PDB entry 4KGK | X-ray diffraction, 2.95 A resolution | chains C and D of the 4 polymer chains in the assembly

Chain C (and D):
Name: Thg1-like uncharacterized protein
Source organism: Bacillus thuringiensis
Notes: chain D of this document is another copy of the same molecule, construct and numbering; everything in this record applies to it too
UniProt: Q3F0V8 (Q3F0V8_BACTI); numbering as in UniProt (aligned over 1-245)
Sequence (245 residues; each row starts with the number of its first residue):
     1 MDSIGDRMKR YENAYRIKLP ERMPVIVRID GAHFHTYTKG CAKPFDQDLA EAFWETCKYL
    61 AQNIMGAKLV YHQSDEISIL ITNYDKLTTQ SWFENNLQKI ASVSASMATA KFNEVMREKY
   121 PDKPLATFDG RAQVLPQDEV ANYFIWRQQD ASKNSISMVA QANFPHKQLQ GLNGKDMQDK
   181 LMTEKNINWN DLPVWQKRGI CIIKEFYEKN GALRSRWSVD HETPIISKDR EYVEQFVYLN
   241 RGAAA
Unresolved in the structure: 1-2, 166-189, 208-212, 240-245 (chain D: 1, 162-186, 211-213, 240-245)
Bound ions: Mg2+ site 1: Asp30, Gly31, Asp75 (together with GTP); Mg2+ site 2: Asp30, Asp75 (together with GTP)
Residues lining bound ligands:
  - GTP (guanosine-5'-triphosphate), molecule 1: Glu12, Arg16, Lys99
  - GTP, molecule 2: Arg28, Glu76, Arg131, Trp146, Arg147, Asp150
  - GTP, molecule 3: Asp30, Gly31, Ala32, His33, Phe34, His35, Thr38, Cys41, Ala42, Pro44, Phe45, Asp46, Leu49, Ser74, Asp75
From the paper describing this entry:
  - catalytic residues: Asp30, Asp75, Glu76
  - binding site for GTP: Asp6, Arg16, Arg28, His35, Thr38, Ala42, Asp46, Ser74, Lys99, Arg131
  - self-association interface (contacts with another copy of this molecule); pairs are residue here / residue on that copy: Glu12-Arg28 (salt bridge), Glu12-Arg131 (salt bridge)
  - mutagenesis - K43A: unchanged catalytic activity on GTP
  - mutagenesis - M158A, M158N (10-fold): increased catalytic activity on GTP
  - mutagenesis - D75A: decreased catalytic activity
  - specificity-determining residues: Lys43
  - mutagenesis - M158A: unchanged catalytic activity

How chain C and chain D interact:
Residue-residue contacts - 78 pairs, chain C then chain D:
  Gly5(C) - Trp146(D)
  Met8(C) - Leu135(D)  hydrophobic
  Met8(C) - Glu139(D)
  Met8(C) - Tyr143(D)  hydrophobic
  Met8(C) - Trp146(D)  hydrophobic
  Tyr11(C) - Gln133(D)
  Tyr11(C) - Leu135(D)  hydrophobic
  Tyr11(C) - Pro136(D)
  Tyr11(C) - Glu139(D)
  Glu12(C) - Arg28(D)  salt bridge
  Glu12(C) - Arg131(D)  salt bridge
  Glu12(C) - Gln133(D)
  Tyr15(C) - Leu19(D)
  Tyr15(C) - Pro20(D)
  Tyr15(C) - Val134(D)  hydrophobic
  Arg16(C) - Arg131(D)
  Ile17(C) - Tyr15(D)  hydrophobic
  Ile17(C) - Ile17(D)  hydrophobic
  Leu19(C) - Tyr15(D)  hydrophobic
  Pro20(C) - Tyr15(D)
  Arg28(C) - Lys9(D)
  Arg28(C) - Glu12(D)  salt bridge
  Leu97(C) - Tyr15(D)  hydrophobic
  Leu97(C) - Gln98(D)
  Gln98(C) - Leu97(D)
  Gln98(C) - Ala101(D)
  Gln98(C) - Gly130(D)
  Gln98(C) - Arg131(D)
  Gln98(C) - Ala132(D)  hydrogen bond (side chain-backbone)
  Lys99(C) - Asp129(D)  salt bridge
  Ala101(C) - Gln98(D)
  Ala101(C) - Ser102(D)
  Ser102(C) - Ala101(D)
  Ser102(C) - Ser102(D)
  Ser102(C) - Ala105(D)
  Ser102(C) - Phe128(D)
  Ser102(C) - Asp129(D)
  Ser102(C) - Gly130(D)  hydrogen bond (side chain-backbone)
  Val103(C) - Phe128(D)
  Val103(C) - Asp129(D)
  Ala105(C) - Ser102(D)
  Ser106(C) - Thr109(D)  hydrogen bond
  Ser106(C) - Thr127(D)
  Ser106(C) - Phe128(D)  hydrogen bond (side chain-backbone)
  Met107(C) - Thr127(D)
  Thr109(C) - Ser106(D)  hydrogen bond
  Thr109(C) - Ala110(D)
  Ala110(C) - Thr109(D)
  Ala110(C) - Leu125(D)
  Lys111(C) - Leu125(D)
  Asn113(C) - Ala110(D)
  Arg117(C) - Glu114(D)  salt bridge
  Leu125(C) - Tyr59(D)
  Leu125(C) - Ala110(D)
  Leu125(C) - Lys111(D)
  Leu125(C) - Glu114(D)
  Thr127(C) - Ser106(D)
  Thr127(C) - Met107(D)
  Phe128(C) - Ser102(D)
  Phe128(C) - Val103(D)
  Phe128(C) - Ser106(D)  hydrogen bond (backbone-side chain)
  Asp129(C) - Ser102(D)
  Asp129(C) - Val103(D)
  Gly130(C) - Gln98(D)
  Gly130(C) - Ser102(D)  hydrogen bond (backbone-side chain)
  Arg131(C) - Glu12(D)  salt bridge
  Arg131(C) - Gln98(D)
  Ala132(C) - Tyr15(D)
  Ala132(C) - Gln98(D)  hydrogen bond (backbone-side chain)
  Gln133(C) - Glu12(D)
  Leu135(C) - Tyr11(D)  hydrophobic
  Pro136(C) - Tyr11(D)
  Glu139(C) - Arg7(D)  salt bridge
  Glu139(C) - Met8(D)
  Glu139(C) - Tyr11(D)  hydrogen bond
  Tyr143(C) - Met8(D)  hydrophobic
  Trp146(C) - Gly5(D)
  Trp146(C) - Met8(D)  hydrophobic
Interface residues without a listed pair, chain C (43 interface residues in all): Ile4, Tyr59, Glu114, Ala126, Val134, Asn142
Interface residues without a listed pair, chain D (43 interface residues in all): Ile4, Lys99, Asn113, Ala126, Asn142

In short:
Chain C and chain D each contribute 43 residues to their interface; the contacts include 9 hydrogen bonds and
7 salt bridges. Among the polar pairs are Glu12(C)-Arg28(D), Glu12(C)-Arg131(D) and Lys99(C)-Asp129(D). The
paper reports catalytic residues Asp30(C), Asp75(C) and Glu76(C); M158A and M158N of chain C increase
catalytic activity on GTP; 4 substitutions were tested in all.
Chain C and chain D are both Thg1-like uncharacterized protein (Bacillus thuringiensis); the structure,
Bacterial tRNA(HIS) Guanylyltransferase (Thg1)-Like Protein in complex with GTP, was determined by X-ray
diffraction together with 4KGM from the same study.
